8WW7 - chains M and A of the 15 polymer chains in the assembly; structure by electron microscopy, 3.28 A resolution.

Chain M:
Molecule: 26-nt DNA strand
Sequence (26 nucleotides; row label = number of the first residue in the row):
     1 TTTTTTTTTT TTTTTTTTTT TTTTTT

Chain A:
Protein: Putative primase C962R
From: African swine fever virus
Reference sequence: A0A2X0TKI6 (A0A2X0TKI6_ASF); residue numbers follow UniProt; this construct covers 1-962
Chain sequence (972 residues; numbered 1 to 972; the number before each row is that of its first residue):
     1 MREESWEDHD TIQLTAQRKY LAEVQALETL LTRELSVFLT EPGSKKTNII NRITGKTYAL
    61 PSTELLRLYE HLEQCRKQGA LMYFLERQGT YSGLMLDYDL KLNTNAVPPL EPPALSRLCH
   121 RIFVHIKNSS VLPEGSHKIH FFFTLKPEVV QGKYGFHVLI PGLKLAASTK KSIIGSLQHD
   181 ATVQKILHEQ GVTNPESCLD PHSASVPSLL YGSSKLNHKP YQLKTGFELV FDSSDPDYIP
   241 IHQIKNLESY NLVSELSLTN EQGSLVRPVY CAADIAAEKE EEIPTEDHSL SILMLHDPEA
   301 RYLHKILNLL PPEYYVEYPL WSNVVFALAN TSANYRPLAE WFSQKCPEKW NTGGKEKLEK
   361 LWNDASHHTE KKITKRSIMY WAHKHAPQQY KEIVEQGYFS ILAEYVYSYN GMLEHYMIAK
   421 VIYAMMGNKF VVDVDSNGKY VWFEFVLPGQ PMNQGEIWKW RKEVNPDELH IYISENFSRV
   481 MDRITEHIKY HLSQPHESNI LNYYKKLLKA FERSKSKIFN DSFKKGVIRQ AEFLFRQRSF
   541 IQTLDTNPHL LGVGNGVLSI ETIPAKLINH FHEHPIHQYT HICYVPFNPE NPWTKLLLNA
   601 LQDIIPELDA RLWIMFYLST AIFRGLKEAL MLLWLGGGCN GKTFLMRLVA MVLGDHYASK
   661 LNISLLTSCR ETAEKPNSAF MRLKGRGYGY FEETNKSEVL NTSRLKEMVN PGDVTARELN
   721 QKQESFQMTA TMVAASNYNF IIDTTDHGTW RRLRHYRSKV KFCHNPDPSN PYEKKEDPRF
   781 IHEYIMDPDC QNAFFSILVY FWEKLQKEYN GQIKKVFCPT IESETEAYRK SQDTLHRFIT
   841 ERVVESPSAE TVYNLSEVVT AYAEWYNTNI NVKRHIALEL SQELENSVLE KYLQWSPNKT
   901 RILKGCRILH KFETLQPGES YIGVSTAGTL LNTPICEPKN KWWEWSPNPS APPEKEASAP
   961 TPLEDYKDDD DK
Disordered / not traced: 1-10, 133-138, 270-288, 843-851, 916-934, 951-972
Sequence notes: expression tag (963-972)
Metal / ion sites: Mg2+: Lys642, Thr643 (together with AMP-PNP)
Ligand contacts:
  - AMP-PNP (ANP; phosphoaminophosphonic acid-adenylate ester): Ala600, Asp603, Ile604, Gly638, Cys639, Asn640, Gly641, Lys642, Thr643, Phe644, Phe762, Lys775, Glu776, Asp777, Pro778, Arg779, Phe780, Ile781
  - AMP-PNP: Asn710, Gly748, Arg751, Arg752

Chain M / chain A interface:
Contacting residue pairs (7):
  DT6(M) - Pro676(A)  phosphate contact
  DT7(M) - Pro676(A)  phosphate contact
  DT7(M) - Arg717(A)  salt bridge to the phosphate
  DT7(M) - Asn720(A)  hydrogen bond to the phosphate
  DT16(M) - Ser522(A)  phosphate contact
  DT16(M) - Lys525(A)  salt bridge to the phosphate
  DT24(M) - Lys509(A)  phosphate contact
Also at the interface, not in a pair above, chain M (6 interface residues in all): DT8, DT23
Also at the interface, not in a pair above, chain A (7 interface residues in all): Leu719

Summary:
6 residues of chain M face 7 of chain A across their interface, with 1 hydrogen bond and 2 salt bridges. Polar
pairs include DT7(M)-Asn720(A), DT7(M)-Arg717(A) and DT16(M)-Lys525(A). Ligands of chain A: AMP-PNP. The Mg2+
site is built by Lys642(A) and Thr643(A).
Chain M is a 26-nt DNA strand and chain A is Putative primase C962R (African swine fever virus); the
structure, Structure of AMPPNP-Form AsfvPrimPol Dodecamer, was determined by electron microscopy.
